7SZJ - chains D and X of the 8 polymer chains in the assembly; structure by electron microscopy, 3.11 A resolution.

# Chain D
Name: DNA-directed RNA polymerase subunit beta'
Source organism: Escherichia coli K-12
Notes: EC 2.7.7.6
UniProtKB: P0A8T7 (RPOC_ECOLI); residues 1-1407 here = UniProt positions 1-1407
Sequence (1407 residues; each row starts with the number of its first residue):
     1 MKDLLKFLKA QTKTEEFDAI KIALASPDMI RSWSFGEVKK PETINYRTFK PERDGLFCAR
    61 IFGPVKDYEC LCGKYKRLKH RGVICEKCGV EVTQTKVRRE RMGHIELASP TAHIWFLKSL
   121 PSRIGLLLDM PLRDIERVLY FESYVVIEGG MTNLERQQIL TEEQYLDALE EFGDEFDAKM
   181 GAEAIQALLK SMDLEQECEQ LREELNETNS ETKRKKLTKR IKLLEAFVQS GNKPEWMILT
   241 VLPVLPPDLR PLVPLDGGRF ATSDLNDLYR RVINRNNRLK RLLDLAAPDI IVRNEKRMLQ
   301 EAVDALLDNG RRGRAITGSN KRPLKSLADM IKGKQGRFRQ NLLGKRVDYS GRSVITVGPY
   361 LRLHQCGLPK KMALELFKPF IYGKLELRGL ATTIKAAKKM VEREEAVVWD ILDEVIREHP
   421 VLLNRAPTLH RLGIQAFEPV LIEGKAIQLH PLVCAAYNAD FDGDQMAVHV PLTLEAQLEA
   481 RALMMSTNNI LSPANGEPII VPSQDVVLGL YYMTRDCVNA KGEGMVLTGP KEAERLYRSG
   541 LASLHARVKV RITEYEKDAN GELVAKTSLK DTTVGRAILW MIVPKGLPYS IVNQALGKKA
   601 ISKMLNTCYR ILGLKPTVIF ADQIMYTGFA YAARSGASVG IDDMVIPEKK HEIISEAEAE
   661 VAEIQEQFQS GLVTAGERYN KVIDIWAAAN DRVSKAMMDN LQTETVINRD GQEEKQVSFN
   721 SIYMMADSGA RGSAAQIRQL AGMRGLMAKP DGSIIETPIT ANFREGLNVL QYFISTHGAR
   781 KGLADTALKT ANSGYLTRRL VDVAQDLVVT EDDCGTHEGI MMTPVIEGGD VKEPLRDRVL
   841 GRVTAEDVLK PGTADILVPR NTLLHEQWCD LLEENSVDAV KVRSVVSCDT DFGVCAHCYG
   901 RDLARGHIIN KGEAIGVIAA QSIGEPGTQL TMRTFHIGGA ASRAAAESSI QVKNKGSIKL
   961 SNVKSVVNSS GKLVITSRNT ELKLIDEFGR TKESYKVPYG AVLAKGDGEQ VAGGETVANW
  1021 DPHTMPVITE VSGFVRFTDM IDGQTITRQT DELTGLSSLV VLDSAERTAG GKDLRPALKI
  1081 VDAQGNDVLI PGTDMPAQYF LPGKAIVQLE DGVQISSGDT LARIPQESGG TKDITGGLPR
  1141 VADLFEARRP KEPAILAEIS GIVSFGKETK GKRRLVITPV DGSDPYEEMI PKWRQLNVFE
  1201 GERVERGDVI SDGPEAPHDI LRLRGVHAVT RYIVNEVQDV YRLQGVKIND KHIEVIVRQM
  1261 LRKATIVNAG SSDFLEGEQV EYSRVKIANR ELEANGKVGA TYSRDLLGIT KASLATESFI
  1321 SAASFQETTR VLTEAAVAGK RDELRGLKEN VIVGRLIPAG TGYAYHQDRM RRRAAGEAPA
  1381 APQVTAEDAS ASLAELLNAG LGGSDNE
Not modelled in the structure: 1-13, 932-945, 1126-1134, 1377-1407
Metal / ion sites: Zn2+ site 1: Cys70, Cys72, Cys85, Cys88; Mg2+: Asp460, Asp462, Asp464; Zn2+ site 2: Cys814, Cys888, Cys895, Cys898
Swiss-Prot annotation at these positions:
  - binding site (Zn(2+)): Cys70, Cys72, Cys85, Cys88, Cys814, Cys888, Cys895, Cys898
  - binding site (Mg(2+)): Asp460, Asp462, Asp464
  - modified residue: Lys983 (N6-acetyllysine)

# Chain X
Molecule: 64-nt DNA strand
Sequence (64 nucleotides; numbered 17 to 80; the number before each row is that of its first residue):
    17 ATTTCCTCTT GTCAGGCCGG AATAACTCCC TATAATGCGC CACCACTGAC ACGGACTCTA
    77 CGAG
Not modelled in the structure: 56-62

# Interface between chain D and chain X
Residue-residue contacts (8; chain D residue first):
  Tyr46(D) with DA41(X), hydrogen bond to the phosphate
  Arg47(D) with DA41(X), salt bridge to the phosphate
  Arg133(D) with DA71(X), salt bridge to the phosphate
  Arg1148(D) with DC66(X), phosphate contact; DA67(X), salt bridge to the phosphate
  Lys1170(D) with DA76(X), phosphate contact; DC77(X), salt bridge to the phosphate
  Gly1171(D) with DA76(X), phosphate contact
Also at the interface, not in a pair above, chain D (9 interface residues in all): Leu120, Lys1167, Lys1311
Also at the interface, not in a pair above, chain X (10 interface residues in all): DA40, DC68, DG69, DG70

# Overview
9 residues of chain D and 10 residues of chain X are in contact, with 1 hydrogen bond and 4 salt bridges.
Polar pairs include Tyr46(D)-DA41(X), Arg47(D)-DA41(X) and Arg133(D)-DA71(X). Curated annotation (UniProt)
lists 8 Zn2+-binding residues and 3 Mg2+-binding residues on chain D.
Here chain D is DNA-directed RNA polymerase subunit beta' (Escherichia coli K-12) and chain X is a 64-nt DNA
strand. Entry 7SZJ (Cryo-EM structure of Rifamycin bound to E. coli RNAP and rrnBP1 promoter complex) was
determined by electron microscopy (same publication as 7SZK).
